8UD2 - chains A and F of the 6 polymer chains in the assembly; structure by electron microscopy, 2.33 A resolution.

# Chain A (and F)
Name: Non-structural protein 15
Source organism: Severe acute respiratory syndrome coronavirus 2
Notes: EC 4.6.1.-; chain F of this document is another copy of the same molecule, construct and numbering; everything in this record applies to it too
Reference sequence: P0DTD1 (R1AB_SARS2); residues 1-346 here correspond to UniProt positions 6453-6798 (UniProt number = residue number + 6452)
Amino-acid sequence (359 residues; numbered -12 to 346; the number before each row is that of its first residue; numbers below 1 keep their minus sign (Met-12 is residue -12)):
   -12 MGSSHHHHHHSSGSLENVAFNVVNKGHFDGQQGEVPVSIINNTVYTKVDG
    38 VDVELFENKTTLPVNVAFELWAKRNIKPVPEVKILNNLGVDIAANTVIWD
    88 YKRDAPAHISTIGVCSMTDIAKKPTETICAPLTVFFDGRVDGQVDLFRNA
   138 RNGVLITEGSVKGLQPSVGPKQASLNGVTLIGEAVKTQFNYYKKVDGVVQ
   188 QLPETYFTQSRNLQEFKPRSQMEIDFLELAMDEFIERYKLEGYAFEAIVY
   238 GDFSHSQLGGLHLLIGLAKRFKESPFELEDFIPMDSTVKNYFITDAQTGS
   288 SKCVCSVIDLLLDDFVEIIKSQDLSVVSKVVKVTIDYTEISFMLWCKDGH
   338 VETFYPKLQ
Unresolved in the structure: -12 to 0
Construct notes: initiating methionine (-12); expression tag (-11 to 0); engineered mutation Ala234 (His6686 in P0DTD1)
Swiss-Prot annotation at these positions:
  - active site: His249 (Proton acceptor), Lys289 (For uridylate-specific endoribonuclease nsp15 activity)
  - binding site (uracil): Lys289 to Ser293, Thr340 to Lys344
  - site: Lys289 (Transition state stabilizer), Ser293 (Uracil recognition site), Gln346 (Cleavage)
From the paper describing this entry:
  - catalytic residues: His249 (citing earlier work)

# Chain A / chain F interface
Pairs across the interface - 32 pairs, chain A then chain F:
  Ser1(A) - Ser1(F)  hydrogen bond
  Ser1(A) - Glu3(F)
  Leu2(A) - Leu2(F)  hydrophobic
  Leu2(A) - Glu3(F)  hydrogen bond (backbone-side chain)
  Glu3(A) - Ser1(F)
  Glu3(A) - Leu2(F)  hydrogen bond (side chain-backbone)
  Pro23(A) - Met104(F)  hydrophobic
  Val24(A) - Asn52(F)  hydrogen bond (backbone-side chain)
  Val24(A) - Val53(F)
  Val24(A) - Met104(F)
  Ser25(A) - Pro50(F)
  Ser25(A) - Asn52(F)
  Ser25(A) - Met104(F)
  Ile26(A) - Ile26(F)  hydrophobic
  Ile26(A) - Pro50(F)
  Ile26(A) - Val51(F)
  Ile26(A) - Asn52(F)  hydrogen bond (backbone-side chain)
  Lys34(A) - Ser103(F)
  Lys34(A) - Met104(F)  hydrogen bond (side chain-backbone)
  Asp39(A) - Met104(F)
  Pro50(A) - Ser25(F)
  Pro50(A) - Ile26(F)
  Val51(A) - Ile26(F)
  Asn52(A) - Val24(F)  hydrogen bond (side chain-backbone)
  Asn52(A) - Ser25(F)
  Asn52(A) - Ile26(F)  hydrogen bond (side chain-backbone)
  Ser103(A) - Lys34(F)
  Met104(A) - Pro23(F)  hydrophobic
  Met104(A) - Val24(F)
  Met104(A) - Ser25(F)
  Met104(A) - Lys34(F)  hydrogen bond (backbone-side chain)
  Met104(A) - Asp39(F)
Other interface residues (no listed pair), chain A (15 interface residues in all): Val53

# Overview
Chain A and chain F each contribute 15 residues to their interface; the contacts include 9 hydrogen bonds.
Polar contacts include Ser1(A)-Ser1(F), Leu2(A)-Glu3(F) and Val24(A)-Asn52(F). From UniProt: active-site
residues His249(A) and Lys289(A) and 10 uracil-binding residues on chain A. From the paper: the catalytic
residue His249(A).
Chain A and chain F are both Non-structural protein 15 (Severe acute respiratory syndrome coronavirus 2); the
structure, SARS-CoV-2 Nsp15, apo-form, was determined by electron microscopy together with 8UD3, 8UD4 and 8UD5
from the same study.
